1BVX - chain A; structure by X-ray diffraction, 1.80 A resolution.

[Chain A]
Name: Protein (lysozyme)
From: Gallus gallus
Notes: EC 3.2.1.17
Reference sequence: P00698 (LYSC_CHICK); residues 1-129 here correspond to UniProt positions 19-147 (UniProt number = residue number + 18)
Amino-acid sequence (129 residues; row label = number of the first residue in the row):
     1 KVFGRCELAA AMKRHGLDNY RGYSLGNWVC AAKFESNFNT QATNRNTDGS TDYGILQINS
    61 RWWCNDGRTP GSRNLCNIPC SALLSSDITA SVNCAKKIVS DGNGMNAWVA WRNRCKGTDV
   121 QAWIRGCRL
Disulfide bonds: Cys6-Cys127, Cys30-Cys115, Cys64-Cys80, Cys76-Cys94
Swiss-Prot annotation at these positions:
  - active site: Glu35, Asp52
  - binding site (substrate): Asp101

[In short]
From UniProt: active-site residues Glu35 and Asp52 and substrate-binding residue Asp101.
Chain A is Protein (lysozyme) (Gallus gallus); the structure, The 1.8 A structure of gel grown tetragonal hen
egg white lysozyme, was determined by X-ray diffraction (same publication as 1BWH, 1BWI and 1BWJ).
